PDB entry 1H8H | X-ray diffraction, 2.90 A resolution | chains D and G of the 7 polymer chains in the assembly

Chain D:
Molecule: Bovine mitochondrial F1-atpase
Source organism: Bos taurus
Notes: EC 3.6.1.34
UniProt: P00829 (ATPB_BOVIN); the author numbering skips numbers that UniProt does not, so the offset changes along the chain: -4 to -1 = UniProt 47-50; 1-478 = UniProt 51-528
Chain sequence (482 residues; row label = number of the first residue in the row; note: 1 number in that range is skipped by the numbering (no residue carries it; nothing is unmodelled there); numbers below 1 keep their minus sign (Ala-4 is residue -4)):
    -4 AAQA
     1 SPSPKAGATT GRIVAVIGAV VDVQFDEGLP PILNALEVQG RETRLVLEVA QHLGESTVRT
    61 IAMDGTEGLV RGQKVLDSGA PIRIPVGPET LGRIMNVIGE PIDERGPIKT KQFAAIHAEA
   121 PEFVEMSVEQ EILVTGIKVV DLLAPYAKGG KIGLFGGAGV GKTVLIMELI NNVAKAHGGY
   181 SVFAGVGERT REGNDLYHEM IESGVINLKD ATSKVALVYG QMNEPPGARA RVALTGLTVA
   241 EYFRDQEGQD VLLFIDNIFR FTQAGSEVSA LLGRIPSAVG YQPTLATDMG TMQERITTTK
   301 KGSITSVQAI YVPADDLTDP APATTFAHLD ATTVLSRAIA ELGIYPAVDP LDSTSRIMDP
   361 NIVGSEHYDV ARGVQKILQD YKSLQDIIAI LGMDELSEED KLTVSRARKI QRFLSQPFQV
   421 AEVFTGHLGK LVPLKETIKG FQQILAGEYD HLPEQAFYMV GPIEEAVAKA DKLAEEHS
Disordered / not traced: -4 to -1, 1-8, 476-478
Curated features (UniProtKB/Swiss-Prot):
  - binding site (ADP): Gly159, Val160, Gly161, Lys162, Thr163, Val164
  - binding site (ATP): Gly159, Gly161, Lys162, Thr163, Val164, Arg189
  - binding site (phosphate): Gly159, Val160, Gly161, Lys162, Thr163
  - binding site (Mg(2+)): Thr163, Glu188
  - modified residue: Lys74 (N6-acetyllysine), Lys111 (N6-acetyllysine), Lys148 (N6-acetyllysine), Lys209 (N6-acetyllysine), Lys214 (N6-acetyllysine), Thr262 (Phosphothreonine), Ser365 (Phosphoserine), Lys376 (N6-acetyllysine), Ser383 (Phosphoserine), Lys430 (N6-acetyllysine), Lys435 (N6-acetyllysine), Lys472 (N6-acetyllysine)
  - glycosylation: Ser56 (O-linked (GlcNAc) serine)

Chain G:
Molecule: Bovine mitochondrial F1-atpase
Source organism: Bos taurus
Notes: EC 3.6.1.34
UniProt: P05631 (ATPG_BOVIN); residues 1-272 here correspond to UniProt positions 26-297 (UniProt number = residue number + 25)
Chain sequence (272 residues; each row starts with the number of its first residue):
     1 ATLKDITRRL KSIKNIQKIT KSMKMVAAAK YARAERELKP ARVYGVGSLA LYEKADIKTP
    61 EDKKKHLIIG VSSDRGLCGA IHSSVAKQMK SEAANLAAAG KEVKIIGVGD KIRSILHRTH
   121 SDQFLVTFKE VGRRPPTFGD ASVIALELLN SGYEFDEGSI IFNRFRSVIS YKTEEKPIFS
   181 LDTISSAESM SIYDDIDADV LRNYQEYSLA NIIYYSLKES TTSEQSARMT AMDNASKNAS
   241 EMIDKLTLTF NRTRQAVITK ELIEIISGAA AL
Disordered / not traced: 45-76, 91-208
Construct notes: engineered mutation Val43 (Ile68 in P05631)
Curated features (UniProtKB/Swiss-Prot):
  - modified residue: Lys14 (N6-acetyllysine), Lys24 (N6-succinyllysine), Lys30 (N6-acetyllysine), Lys90 (N6-acetyllysine), Ser121 (Phosphoserine), Lys129 (N6-acetyllysine), Lys172 (N6-acetyllysine), Lys245 (N6-succinyllysine)

Interface between chain D and chain G:
Pairs across the interface - 18 pairs, chain D then chain G:
  Gly273(D) - Leu272(G)
  Arg274(D) - Leu272(G)
  Ile275(D) - Ala269(G)  hydrophobic
  Ile275(D) - Leu272(G)
  Pro276(D) - Ile265(G)
  Pro276(D) - Gly268(G)
  Pro276(D) - Ala269(G)
  Ser277(D) - Ile265(G)
  Ala278(D) - Glu261(G)
  Gln385(D) - Arg8(G)
  Asp386(D) - Arg8(G)  salt bridge
  Asp386(D) - Ser12(G)
  Ile387(D) - Asn15(G)
  Ile387(D) - Ile19(G)  hydrophobic
  Ile390(D) - Ile16(G)  hydrophobic
  Leu391(D) - Ile19(G)  hydrophobic
  Leu391(D) - Thr20(G)
  Leu391(D) - Leu77(G)
Other interface residues (no listed pair), chain D (14 interface residues in all): Ala270, Val279, Asp316
Other interface residues (no listed pair), chain G (14 interface residues in all): Lys4, Met232

Summary:
Chain D and chain G each contribute 14 residues to their interface, with 1 salt bridge. Its one salt-bridged
contact is Asp386(D)-Arg8(G). UniProt lists 6 ADP-binding residues, 6 ATP-binding residues, 5
phosphate-binding residues and Mg2+-binding residues Thr163(D) and Glu188(D) on chain D.
Here chain D is Bovine mitochondrial F1-atpase and chain G is Bovine mitochondrial F1-atpase, both from Bos
taurus. Entry 1H8H (Bovine mitochondrial F1-ATPase crystallised in the presence of 5mm AMPPNP) was determined
by X-ray diffraction.
